Entry 9MGB (electron microscopy, 2.10 A resolution); this record covers chains A and B of the 18 polymer chains in the assembly.

[Chain A]
Name: R-phycoerythrin alpha chain
Source organism: Neopyropia tenera
Amino-acid sequence (164 residues; row label = number of the first residue in the row):
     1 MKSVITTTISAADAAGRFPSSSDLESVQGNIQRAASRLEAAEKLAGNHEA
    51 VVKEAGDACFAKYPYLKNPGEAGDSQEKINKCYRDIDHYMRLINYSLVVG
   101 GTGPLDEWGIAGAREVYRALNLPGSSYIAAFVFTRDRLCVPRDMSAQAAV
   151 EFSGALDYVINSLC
Residues lining bound ligands:
  - phycoerythrobilin (PEB), molecule 1: Leu24, Glu25, Gln28
  - phycoerythrobilin (PEB), molecule 2: Arg33, Gln147, Val150
  - phycoerythrobilin (PEB), molecule 3: Lys43, Leu44, Asn47, Ala50, Val51, Glu54, Thr134, Arg137, Leu138, Cys139, Arg142, Asp143, Met144, Phe152
  - phycoerythrobilin (PEB), molecule 4: Cys59, Phe60, Leu66, Ala72, Gly73, Lys78, Lys81, Cys82, Arg84, Asp85, His88, Tyr89, Arg91, Trp108, Gly109, Val116, Tyr117, Leu120, Leu122, Pro123, Ser126, Tyr127

[Chain B]
Name: R-phycoerythrin beta chain
Source organism: Neopyropia tenera
Amino-acid sequence (176 residues; each row starts with the number of its first residue):
     1 MLDAFSRVVVNSDSKAAYVSGSDLQALKTFIADGNKRLDAVNSIVSNASC
    51 IVSDAVSGMICENPGLIAPGGNCYTNRRMAACLRDGEIILRYTSYALLAG
   101 DSSVLEDRCLNGLKETYIALGVPTNSTVRAVSIMKSSAVAFISNTASQRK
   151 MATADGDCSALSSEVASYCDKVSAAI
Covalently attached groups: phycoerythrobilin (PEB) linked to Cys158
Residues lining bound ligands:
  - phycoerythrobilin (PEB), molecule 1: Asn35, Lys36, Leu38, Asp39, Ala40, Asn42, Ile142, Ser143, Asn144, Thr153, Ala154, Asp155, Gly156, Asp157, Leu161
  - phycoerythrobilin (PEB), molecule 2: Met59, Leu66, Asn72, Cys73, Arg77, Arg78, Ala81, Cys82, Arg84, Asp85, Ile88, Ile89, Tyr92, Arg108, Cys109, Leu113, Thr116, Tyr117, Leu120, Val122, Pro123, Ser126, Thr127, Ala130
  - phycoerythrobilin (PEB), molecule 3: Ile60, Ile67, Cys73, Tyr74, Thr75, Asn76, Met79
  - phycourobilin (PUB): Cys50, Asp54, Ser57, Gly58, Cys61, Glu62, Arg129, Ser132, Ile133, Ser136, Ser137, Ala140, Phe141, Thr145, Ala146, Ser147, Gln148, Arg149

[How chain A and chain B interact]
Pairs across the interface (7):
  Arg135(A) - Arg149(B)
  Asp157(A) - Ser46(B)
  Asp157(A) - Arg149(B)  salt bridge
  Asn161(A) - Val45(B)  hydrogen bond (side chain-backbone)
  Asn161(A) - Ser46(B)  hydrogen bond (side chain-backbone)
  Asn161(A) - Ser49(B)
  Cys164(A) - Ser49(B)  hydrogen bond
Other interface residues (no listed pair), chain A (5 interface residues in all): Val150
Other interface residues (no listed pair), chain B (8 interface residues in all): Asn42, Asn47, Met151, Ala152

[Summary]
The interface between chain A and chain B involves 5 residues on one side and 8 on the other, with 3 hydrogen
bonds and 1 salt bridge. Among the polar pairs are Asp157(A)-Arg149(B), Asn161(A)-Val45(B) and
Asn161(A)-Ser46(B). Ligands of chain A: 4 copies of phycoerythrobilin.
Chain A is R-phycoerythrin alpha chain and chain B is R-phycoerythrin beta chain, both from Neopyropia tenera;
the structure, scFv antibody CL33 bound to R-phycoerythrin, was determined by electron microscopy together
with 9MKO, 9O60, 9O61 and 9O62 from the same study.
